PDB entry 8W18 | X-ray diffraction, 3.94 A resolution | chains I and B of the 3 polymer chains in the assembly

== Chain I ==
Molecule: Plasma protease C1 inhibitor
Organism: Homo sapiens
UniProtKB: P05155 (IC1_HUMAN); numbering as in UniProt (aligned over 111-500)
Amino-acid sequence (395 residues; row label = number of the first residue in the row):
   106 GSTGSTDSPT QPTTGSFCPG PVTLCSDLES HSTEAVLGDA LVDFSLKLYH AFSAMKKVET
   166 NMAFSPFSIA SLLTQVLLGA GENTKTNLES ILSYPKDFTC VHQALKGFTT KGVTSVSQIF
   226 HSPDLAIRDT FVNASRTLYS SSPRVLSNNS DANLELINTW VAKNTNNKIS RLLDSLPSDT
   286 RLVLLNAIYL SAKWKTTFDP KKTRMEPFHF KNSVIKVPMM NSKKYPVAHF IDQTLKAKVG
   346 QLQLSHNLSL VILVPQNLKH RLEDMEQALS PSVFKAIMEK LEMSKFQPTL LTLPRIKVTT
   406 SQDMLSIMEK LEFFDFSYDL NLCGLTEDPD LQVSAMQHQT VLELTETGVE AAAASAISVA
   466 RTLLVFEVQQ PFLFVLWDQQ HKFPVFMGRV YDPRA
Disordered / not traced: 106-121, 500
Differences from the reference sequence: expression tag (106-110)
Disulfides: Cys123-Cys428, Cys130-Cys205
UniProt features mapped onto this chain:
  - site: Ala465, Arg466 (Reactive bond for chymotrypsin), Arg466, Thr467 (Cleavage)
  - glycosylation (N-linked (GlcNAc...) asparagine): Asn238 (complex), Asn253 (complex), Asn272, Asn352 (complex)
  - natural variant: Thr118 (T118A: In HAE1), Cys130 (C130Y: In HAE1), Tyr154 (Y154C: In HAE1), Ser170 (S170F: In HAE1), Gly184 (G184R: In HAE1), Leu230 (L230P: In HAE1), Ile232 (I232K: In HAE1), Trp265 (W265R: In HAE1), Asn272 (deletion: In HAE1), Lys273 (deletion: In HAE1), Ile274 (I274V: In HAE1), Trp299 (W299R: In HAE1), 21 further natural variant entries in UniProt

== Chain B ==
Molecule: Complement C1s subcomponent light chain
Organism: Homo sapiens
UniProtKB: P09871 (C1S_HUMAN); numbering as in UniProt (aligned over 438-688)
Amino-acid sequence (251 residues; row label = number of the first residue in the row):
   438 IIGGSDADIK NFPWQVFFDN PWAGGALINE YWVLTAAHVV EGNREPTMYV GSTSVQTSRL
   498 AKSKMLTPEH VFIHPGWKLL EVPEGRTNFD NDIALVRLKD PVKMGPTVSP ICLPGTSSDY
   558 NLMDGDLGLI SGWGRTEKRD RAVRLKAARL PVAPLRKCKE VKVEKPTADA EAYVFTPNMI
   618 CAGGEKGMDS CKGDAGGAFA VQDPNDKTKF YAAGLVSWGP QCGTYGLYTR VKNYVDWIMK
   678 TMQENSTPRE D
Disordered / not traced: 686-688
Differences from the reference sequence: engineered mutation Ala632 (Ser in P09871)
UniProt features mapped onto this chain:
  - active site (Charge relay system): His475, Asp529

== Interface between chain I and chain B ==
Pairs across the interface (49):
  His314(I) - Thr494(B)
  Lys328(I) - Asp577(B)  salt bridge
  His334(I) - Asn457(B)  hydrogen bond
  Phe335(I) - Asn457(B)
  Ile336(I) - Asn457(B)
  Ile336(I) - Asn480(B)  hydrogen bond (backbone-side chain)
  Ile336(I) - Glu482(B)
  Ile336(I) - Thr484(B)
  Gln338(I) - Glu482(B)
  Gln361(I) - Thr484(B)  hydrogen bond
  Asn362(I) - Tyr486(B)  hydrogen bond
  Asn362(I) - Met502(B)  hydrogen bond
  Leu363(I) - Thr494(B)
  Lys364(I) - Ala498(B)
  Gln392(I) - Pro520(B)
  Ile462(I) - Val600(B)
  Val464(I) - Phe526(B)  hydrophobic
  Val464(I) - Tyr610(B)
  Val464(I) - Trp655(B)
  Val464(I) - Gly656(B)  hydrogen bond (backbone-backbone)
  Ala465(I) - Ser654(B)
  Arg466(I) - Asp626(B)  salt bridge
  Arg466(I) - Ser627(B)  hydrogen bond (side chain-backbone)
  Arg466(I) - Cys628(B)
  Arg466(I) - Lys629(B)
  Arg466(I) - Gly630(B)  hydrogen bond (backbone-backbone)
  Arg466(I) - Asp631(B)  hydrogen bond (backbone-backbone)
  Arg466(I) - Ala632(B)  hydrogen bond (backbone-backbone)
  Arg466(I) - Val653(B)
  Arg466(I) - Ser654(B)  hydrogen bond (backbone-backbone)
  Arg466(I) - Trp655(B)
  Arg466(I) - Gly656(B)
  Arg466(I) - Pro657(B)
  Arg466(I) - Tyr662(B)  hydrogen bond (side chain-backbone)
  Arg466(I) - Gly663(B)
  Thr467(I) - Trp459(B)
  Thr467(I) - Ala460(B)
  Thr467(I) - His475(B)
  Thr467(I) - Lys629(B)
  Thr467(I) - Gly630(B)
  Thr467(I) - Ala632(B)
  Leu468(I) - Asn457(B)
  Leu468(I) - Pro458(B)
  Leu468(I) - Trp459(B)  hydrogen bond (backbone-backbone)
  Leu468(I) - Lys629(B)
  Leu468(I) - Gly630(B)
  Val470(I) - Asn457(B)
  Val470(I) - Trp459(B)  hydrophobic
  Glu472(I) - Arg578(B)  salt bridge
Also at the interface, not in a pair above, chain I (22 interface residues in all): Lys341, Leu395, Leu469
Also at the interface, not in a pair above, chain B (38 interface residues in all): Asp456, Gly479, Leu497, Thr504, Lys599, Cys659

== Summary ==
Chain I and chain B form an interface of 22 and 38 residues respectively; the contacts include 13 hydrogen
bonds and 3 salt bridges. Among the polar pairs are Lys328(I)-Asp577(B), Arg466(I)-Asp626(B) and
Glu472(I)-Arg578(B). From UniProt: active-site residues His475(B) and Asp529(B) on chain B.
Chain I is Plasma protease C1 inhibitor and chain B is Complement C1s subcomponent light chain, both from Homo
sapiens; the structure, The crystal structure of the Michaelis-Menten complex of a C1s/C1-INH at 3.94
Angstroms, was determined by X-ray diffraction.
